8A0W - chains A and B of the 4 polymer chains in the assembly; structure by X-ray diffraction, 2.33 A resolution.

[Chain A (and B)]
Molecule: Antitoxin HigA-2
Source organism: Vibrio cholerae
Notes: chain B of this document is another copy of the same molecule, construct and numbering; everything in this record applies to it too
UniProtKB: Q9KMA5 (HIGA2_VIBCH); residues 2-104 here = UniProt positions 2-104
Chain sequence (103 residues; row label = number of the first residue in the row):
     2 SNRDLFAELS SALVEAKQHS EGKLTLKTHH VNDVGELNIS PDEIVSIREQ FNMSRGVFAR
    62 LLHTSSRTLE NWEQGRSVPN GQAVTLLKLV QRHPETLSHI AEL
Disordered / not traced: 2-36
Swiss-Prot annotation at these positions:
  - DNA-binding region: R56 to Q75 (H-T-H motif)
Reported in the primary citation:
  - binding site for the 17-nt DNA strand: R68, N72, R77
  - binding site for the 17-nt DNA strand: R68, E71, N72, R77
  - specificity-determining residues: R68, E71, N72, R77
  - conformationally variable residues (side-chain flip): R77

[Chain A / chain B interface]
Residue-residue contacts (33):
  L38(A) with H64(B); L104(B)
  H64(A) with L38(B); T86(B)
  T65(A) with Q83(B), hydrogen bond
  W73(A) with Q83(B)
  N81(A) with N81(B), hydrogen bond; Q83(B), hydrogen bond
  Q83(A) with T65(B), hydrogen bond; W73(B); N81(B), hydrogen bond; A84(B); L87(B)
  A84(A) with Q83(B)
  T86(A) with H64(B); L87(B); I101(B)
  L87(A) with Q83(B)
  K89(A) with L104(B)
  L90(A) with T97(B); H100(B)
  R93(A) with E103(B), salt bridge; L104(B)
  H94(A) with H100(B); E103(B), salt bridge
  T97(A) with L90(B)
  H100(A) with L90(B); H94(B), hydrogen bond
  I101(A) with T86(B); L90(B)
  E103(A) with R93(B), hydrogen bond (backbone-side chain)
  L104(A) with K89(B); R93(B)
Other interface residues (no listed pair), chain A (19 interface residues in all): L63
Other interface residues (no listed pair), chain B (19 interface residues in all): L63

[In short]
The chain A/chain B interface involves 19 residues from each chain; the contacts include 7 hydrogen bonds and
2 salt bridges. Among the polar pairs are R93(A)-E103(B), H94(A)-E103(B) and T65(A)-Q83(B). From the paper: a
binding site for the 17-nt DNA strand at R68(A), N72(A) and R77(A) among others; specificity determinants
R68(A), E71(A) and N72(A) among others.
Chain A and chain B are both Antitoxin HigA-2 (Vibrio cholerae); the structure, Crystal structure of the HigA2
antitoxin in complex with operator DNA, was determined by X-ray diffraction.
